PDB entry 8WC6 | electron microscopy, 3.20 A resolution | chains B and N of the 6 polymer chains in the assembly

# Chain B
Molecule: Guanine nucleotide-binding protein G(I)/G(S)/G(T) subunit beta-1
From: Homo sapiens
Reference sequence: P62873 (GBB1_HUMAN); residue numbers follow UniProt; this construct covers 2-340
Sequence (345 residues; row label = number of the first residue in the row; numbers below 1 keep their minus sign (Met-4 is residue -4)):
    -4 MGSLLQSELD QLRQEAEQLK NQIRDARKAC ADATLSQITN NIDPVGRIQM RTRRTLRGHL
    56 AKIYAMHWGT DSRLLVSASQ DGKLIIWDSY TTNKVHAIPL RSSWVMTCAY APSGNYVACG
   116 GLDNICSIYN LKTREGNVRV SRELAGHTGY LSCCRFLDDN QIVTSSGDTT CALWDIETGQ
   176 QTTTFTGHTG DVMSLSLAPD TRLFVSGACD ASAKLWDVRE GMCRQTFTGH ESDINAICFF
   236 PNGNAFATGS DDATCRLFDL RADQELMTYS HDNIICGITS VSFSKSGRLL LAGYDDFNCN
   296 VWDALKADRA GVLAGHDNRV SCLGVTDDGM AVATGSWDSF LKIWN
Unresolved in the structure: -4 to 3, 310
Differences from the reference sequence: initiating methionine (-4); expression tag (-3 to 1)
Swiss-Prot annotation at these positions:
  - modified residue: Ser2 (N-acetylserine), His266 (Phosphohistidine)
  - natural variant: Leu30 (L30F: In MRD42; uncertain significance), Arg52 (R52G: In MRD42), Gly64 (G64V: In MRD42), Asp76 (D76E: In MRD42; D76G: In MRD42), Gly77 (G77S: In MRD42), Lys78 (K78R: In MRD42), Ile80 (I80N: In MRD42; I80T: In MRD42), His91 (H91R: In MRD42; uncertain significance), Ala92 (A92T: In MRD42), Pro94 (P94S: In MRD42), Leu95 (L95P: In MRD42), Arg96 (R96L: In MRD42), 5 further natural variant entries in UniProt

# Chain N
Molecule: Nanobody-35
From: synthetic construct
Notes: antibody fragment or engineered binder
Sequence (128 residues; numbered 1 to 128; the number before each row is that of its first residue):
     1 QVQLQESGGG LVQPGGSLRL SCAASGFTFS NYKMNWVRQA PGKGLEWVSD ISQSGASISY
    61 TGSVKGRFTI SRDNAKNTLY LQMNSLKPED TAVYYCARCP APFTRDCFDV TSTTYAYRGQ
   121 GTQVTVSS
Unresolved in the structure: 9-10, 42, 89, 110

# Chain B / chain N interface
Pairs across the interface (8; chain B residue first):
  Thr184(B) with Thr114(N)
  Cys204(B) with Tyr117(N), hydrogen bond (backbone-side chain)
  Thr223(B) with Gln1(N)
  Glu226(B) with Phe27(N); Thr28(N); Arg98(N), hydrogen bond (backbone-side chain)
  Ser227(B) with Pro100(N), hydrogen bond (side chain-backbone)
  Asp228(B) with Tyr117(N), hydrogen bond
Interface residues without a listed pair, chain B (11 interface residues in all): Asp205, Ala206, Asp246, Asp247, Ile270
Interface residues without a listed pair, chain N (13 interface residues in all): Gly26, Tyr32, Ala101, Pro102, Phe103, Ala116

# Overview
The interface between chain B and chain N involves 11 residues on one side and 13 on the other, with 4
hydrogen bonds. Among the polar pairs are Cys204(B)-Tyr117(N), Glu226(B)-Arg98(N) and Ser227(B)-Pro100(N).
Chain B is Guanine nucleotide-binding protein G(I)/G(S)/G(T) subunit beta-1 (Homo sapiens) and chain N is
Nanobody-35 (synthetic construct); the structure, Cryo-EM structure of the PEA-bound mTAAR1-Gs complex, was
determined by electron microscopy (same publication as 8WC3, 8WC4, 8WC5, 8WC7, 8WC8, 8WC9, 8WCA and 8WCB).
